PDB entry 1FDQ | X-ray diffraction, 2.10 A resolution | chain A

== Chain A ==
Name: Fatty acid-binding protein, brain
From: Homo sapiens
UniProt: O15540 (FABPB_HUMAN); residues 1-131 here = UniProt positions 1-131
Amino-acid sequence (131 residues; each row starts with the number of its first residue):
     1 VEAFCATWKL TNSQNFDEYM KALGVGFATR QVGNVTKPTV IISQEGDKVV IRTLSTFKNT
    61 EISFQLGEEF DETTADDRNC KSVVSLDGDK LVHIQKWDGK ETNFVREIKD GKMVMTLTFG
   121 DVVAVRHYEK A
Ligand contacts: docosa-4,7,10,13,16,19-hexaenoic acid (HXA): F16, M20, L23, T29, G33, P38, V40, T53, T60, I62, E72, T73, T74, A75, D76, R78, Q95, F104, R106, M115, L117, R126, Y128

== Overview ==
Ligands of chain A: docosa-4,7,10,13,16,19-hexaenoic acid.
Chain A is Fatty acid-binding protein, brain (Homo sapiens); the structure, Crystal structure of human brain
fatty acid binding protein, was determined by X-ray diffraction (same publication as 1FE3).
